Entry 8G30 (electron microscopy, 3.10 A resolution); this record covers chains I and N of the 12 polymer chains in the assembly.

== Chain I ==
Name: FNI19 Fab light chain
Source organism: Homo sapiens
Notes: antibody fragment or engineered binder
Amino-acid sequence (215 residues; row label = number of the first residue in the row):
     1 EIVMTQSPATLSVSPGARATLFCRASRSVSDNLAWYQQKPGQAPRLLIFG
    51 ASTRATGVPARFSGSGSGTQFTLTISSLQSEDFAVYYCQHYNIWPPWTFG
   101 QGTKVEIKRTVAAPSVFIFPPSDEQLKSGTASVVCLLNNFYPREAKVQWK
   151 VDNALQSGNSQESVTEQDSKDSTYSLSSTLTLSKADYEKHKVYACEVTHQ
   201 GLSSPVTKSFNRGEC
Not modelled in the structure: 111-215
Disulfide bonds: Cys23-Cys88

== Chain N ==
Name: Neuraminidase
Source organism: Influenza A virus
Reference sequence: V9SU56 (V9SU56_9INFA); numbering as in UniProt (aligned over 82-469)
Amino-acid sequence (492 residues; numbered -22 to 469; the number before each row is that of its first residue; numbers below 1 keep their minus sign (Met-22 is residue -22)):
   -22 METDTLLLWVLLLWVPGSTGDHHHHHHGSGLNDIFEAQKIEWHEGSIINE
    28 TADDIVYRLTVIIDDRYESLKNLITLRADRLEMIINDNVSTILASGENLY
    78 FQGSAEYRNWSKPQCDITGFAPFSKDNSIRLSAGGDIWVTREPYVSCDPD
   128 KCYQFALGQGTTLNNVHSNNTVRDRTPYRTLLMNELGVPFHLGTKQVCIA
   178 WSSSSCHDGKAWLHVCITGDDKNATASFIYNGRLVDSVVSWSKEILRTQE
   228 SECVCINGTCTVVMTDGSASGKADTKILFIEEGKIVHTSTLSGSAQHVEE
   278 CSCYPRYPGVRCVCRDNWKGSNRPIVDINIKDHSIVSSYVCSGLVGDTPR
   328 KNDSSSSSHCLDPNNEEGGHGVKGWAFDDGNDVWMGRTINETSRLGYETF
   378 KVIEGWSNPKSKLQINRQVIVDRGNRSGYSGIFSVEGKSCINRCFYVELI
   428 RGRKEETEVLWTSNSIVVFCGTSGTYGTGSWPDGADLNLMPI
Not modelled in the structure: -22 to 81
Disulfide bonds: Cys92-Cys417, Cys124-Cys129, Cys175-Cys193, Cys183-Cys230, Cys232-Cys237, Cys278-Cys291, Cys280-Cys289, Cys318-Cys337, Cys421-Cys447
Glycans and other covalent adducts: N-acetylglucosamine (NAG) linked to Asn86, Asn146, Asn234, Asn329, Asn367; glycan linked to Asn200
Sequence notes: initiating methionine (-22); expression tag (-21 to 81)
Metal / ion sites: Ca2+: Asp293, Gly297, Asp324, Gly345, His347

== Chain I / chain N interface ==
Pairs across the interface (10):
  Arg27(I) - Pro326(N)
  Arg27(I) - Glu344(N)  salt bridge
  Ile93(I) - His347(N)
  Ile93(I) - Lys431(N)
  Trp94(I) - Ala246(N)  hydrophobic
  Trp94(I) - Ser247(N)
  Trp94(I) - Asn294(N)  hydrogen bond (side chain-backbone)
  Trp94(I) - Gly346(N)
  Trp94(I) - His347(N)
  Pro95(I) - Ser247(N)

== In short ==
Chain I and chain N form an interface of 4 and 8 residues respectively; the contacts include 1 hydrogen bond
and 1 salt bridge. Polar pairs include Arg27(I)-Glu344(N) and Trp94(I)-Asn294(N). Covalently linked
N-acetylglucosamine: at Asn86(N), Asn146(N), Asn234(N), Asn329(N) and Asn367(N).
Chain I is FNI19 Fab light chain (Homo sapiens) and chain N is Neuraminidase (Influenza A virus); the
structure, N2 neuraminidase of A/Tanzania/205/2010 H3N2 in complex with 4 FNI19 Fab molecules, was determined
by electron microscopy together with 8G3M, 8G3N, 8G3O, 8G3V and 8G40 from the same study.
